Entry 5M5L (electron microscopy, 9.30 A resolution (very low resolution: no residue pairs are listed; an interface is given only as per-side residue counts)); this record covers chains A and B of the 3 polymer chains in the assembly.

Chain A:
Molecule: Tubulin alpha-1D chain
Source organism: Bos taurus
UniProt: Q2HJ86 (TBA1D_BOVIN); residues 1-452 here = UniProt positions 1-452
Sequence (452 residues; numbered 1 to 452; the number before each row is that of its first residue):
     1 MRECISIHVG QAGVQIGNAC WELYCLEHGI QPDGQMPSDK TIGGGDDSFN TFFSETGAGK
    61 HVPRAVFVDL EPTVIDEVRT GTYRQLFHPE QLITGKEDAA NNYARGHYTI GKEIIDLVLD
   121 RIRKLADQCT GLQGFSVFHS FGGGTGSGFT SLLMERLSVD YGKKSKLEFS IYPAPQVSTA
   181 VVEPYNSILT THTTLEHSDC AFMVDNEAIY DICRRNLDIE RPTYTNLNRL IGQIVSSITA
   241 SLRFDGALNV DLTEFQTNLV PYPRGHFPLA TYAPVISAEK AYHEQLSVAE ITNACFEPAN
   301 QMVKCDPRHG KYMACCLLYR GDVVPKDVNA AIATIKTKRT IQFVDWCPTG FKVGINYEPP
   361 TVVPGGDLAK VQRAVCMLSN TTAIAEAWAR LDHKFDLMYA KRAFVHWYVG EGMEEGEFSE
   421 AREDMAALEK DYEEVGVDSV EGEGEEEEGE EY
Disordered / not traced: 1, 35-60, 440-452
Differences from the reference sequence: conflict I7 (Val in Q2HJ86), I114 (Leu in Q2HJ86), S136 (Leu in Q2HJ86), V137 (Ile in Q2HJ86), G265 (Ile in Q2HJ86), E358 (Gln in Q2HJ86), V437 (Met in Q2HJ86), E450 (Asp in Q2HJ86)
Ligand contacts: GTP (guanosine-5'-triphosphate): Q11, A12, A99, Y172, P173
Swiss-Prot annotation at these positions:
  - motif: M1 to C4 (MREC motif)
  - active site: E254
  - binding site (GTP): Q11, E71, S140, G144, T145, T179, N206, N228
  - binding site (Mg(2+)): E71
  - site: Y452 (Involved in polymerization)
  - modified residue: K40 (N6-acetyllysine), Y282 (3'-nitrotyrosine), S439 (Phosphoserine), E446 (5-glutamyl polyglutamate), Y452 (3'-nitrotyrosine)

Chain B:
Molecule: Tubulin beta-2B chain
Source organism: Bos taurus
UniProt: Q6B856 (TBB2B_BOVIN); residues 1-445 here = UniProt positions 1-445
Sequence (445 residues; row label = number of the first residue in the row):
     1 MREIVHIQAG QCGNQIGAKF WEVISDEHGI DPTGSYHGDS DLQLERINVY YNEAAGNKYV
    61 PRAILVDLEP GTMDSVRSGP FGQIFRPDNF VFGQSGAGNN WAKGHYTEGA ELVDSVLDVV
   121 RKESESCDCL QGFQLTHSLG GGTGSGMGTL LISKIREEYP DRIMNTFSVV PSPKVSDTVV
   181 EPYNATLSVH QLVENTDETY CIDNEALYDI CFRTLKLTTP TYGDLNHLVS ATMSGVTTCL
   241 RFPGQLNADL RKLAVNMVPF PRLHFFMPGF APLTSRGSQQ YRALTVPELT QQMFDAKNMM
   301 AACDPRHGRY LTVAAVFRGR MSMKEVDEQM LNVQNKNSSY FVEWIPNNVK TAVCDIPPRG
   361 LKMSATFIGN STAIQELFKR ISEQFTAMFR RKAFLHWYTG EGMDEMEFTE AESNMNDLVS
   421 EYQQYQDATA DEQGEFEEEE GEDEA
Disordered / not traced: 1, 428-445
Differences from the reference sequence: conflict A55 (Thr in Q6B856), V170 (Met in Q6B856), A296 (Ser in Q6B856), V316 (Ile in Q6B856)
Ligand contacts:
  - GDP (guanosine-5'-diphosphate): Q11, C12, Q15, I16, G141, G142, T143, G144, P171
  - taxol (TA1): V23, D224, H227, L228, A231, L273, T274, R276, P358, R359, G360, L361
Swiss-Prot annotation at these positions:
  - motif: M1 to I4 (MREI motif)
  - binding site (GTP): Q11, E69, S138, G142, T143, G144, N204, N226
  - binding site (Mg(2+)): E69
  - modified residue: S40 (Phosphoserine), K58 (N6-acetyllysine), S172 (Phosphoserine), T285 (Phosphothreonine), T290 (Phosphothreonine), R318 (Omega-N-methylarginine), E438 (5-glutamyl polyglutamate)
  - cross-link (Glycyl lysine isopeptide (Lys-Gly)): K58 (interchain with G-Cter in ubiquitin), K324 (interchain with G-Cter in ubiquitin)

Interface between chain A and chain B:
Chains A and B do not touch in the deposited assembly.

In short:
No residue of chain A is in contact with chain B. Bound to chain A: GTP. Chain B binds GDP and taxol. From
UniProt: active-site residue E254(A), 8 GTP-binding residues and Mg2+-binding residue E71(A) on chain A; 8
GTP-binding residues on chain B.
Here chain A is Tubulin alpha-1D chain and chain B is Tubulin beta-2B chain, both from Bos taurus. Entry 5M5L
(Pseudo-atomic model of microtubule-bound S. pombe kinesin-5 motor domain in the AMPPNP state (based on
cryo-electron ...) was determined by electron microscopy, deposited together with 5M5I, 5M5M, 5M5N and 5M5O.
